Entry 1UNN (X-ray diffraction, 1.90 A resolution); this record covers chains A and D of the 4 polymer chains in the assembly.

== Chain A ==
Name: DNA polymerase III beta subunit
Source organism: Escherichia coli
Notes: EC 2.7.7.7
Reference sequence: P00583 (DP3B_ECOLI); numbering as in UniProt (aligned over 1-366)
Amino-acid sequence (366 residues; each row starts with the number of its first residue):
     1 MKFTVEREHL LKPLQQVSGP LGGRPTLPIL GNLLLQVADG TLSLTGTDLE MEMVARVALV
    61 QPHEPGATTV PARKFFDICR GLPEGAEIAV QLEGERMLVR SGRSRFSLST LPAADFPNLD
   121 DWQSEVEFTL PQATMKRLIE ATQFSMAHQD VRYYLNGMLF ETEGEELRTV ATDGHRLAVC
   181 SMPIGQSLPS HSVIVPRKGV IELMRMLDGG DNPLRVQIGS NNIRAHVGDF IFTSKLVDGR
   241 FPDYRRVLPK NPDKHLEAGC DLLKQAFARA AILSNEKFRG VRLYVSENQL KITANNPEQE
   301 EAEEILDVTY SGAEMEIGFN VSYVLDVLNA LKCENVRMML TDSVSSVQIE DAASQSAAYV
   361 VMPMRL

== Chain D ==
Name: DNA polymerase IV
Source organism: Escherichia coli
Notes: EC 2.7.7.7; fragment: little finger, residues 243-351
Reference sequence: Q47155 (DPO4_ECOLI); residue numbers follow UniProt; this construct covers 243-351
Amino-acid sequence (115 residues; numbered 237 to 351; the number before each row is that of its first residue):
   237 HHHHHHVGVE RTMAEDIHHW SECEAIIERL YPELERRLAK VKPDLLIARQ GVKLKFDDFQ
   297 QTTQEHVWPR LNKADLIATA RKTWDERRGG RGVRLVGLHV TLLDPQMERQ LVLGL
Unresolved in the structure: 237-239
Swiss-Prot annotation at these positions:
  - natural variant: Ala-310 (A310S: In strain: ECOR 57B2, ECOR 59B2 and 2 more), Asp-321 (D321N: In strain: ECOR 35D)

== How chain A and chain D interact ==
Contacting residue pairs (62; chain A residue first):
  Arg-152(A) / Leu-351(D)
  Leu-155(A) / Leu-351(D)  hydrophobic
  Thr-172(A) / Leu-349(D)
  Thr-172(A) / Leu-351(D)
  Gly-174(A) / Val-348(D)
  Gly-174(A) / Leu-349(D)  hydrogen bond (backbone-backbone)
  Gly-174(A) / Leu-351(D)
  His-175(A) / Gln-346(D)
  His-175(A) / Leu-347(D)
  His-175(A) / Val-348(D)
  His-175(A) / Leu-349(D)
  Arg-176(A) / Leu-349(D)
  Val-247(A) / Leu-349(D)
  Val-247(A) / Leu-351(D)  hydrophobic
  Asn-275(A) / Gln-342(D)  hydrogen bond
  Phe-278(A) / Met-343(D)
  Phe-278(A) / Glu-344(D)
  Gly-280(A) / Met-343(D)
  Val-281(A) / Met-343(D)
  Arg-282(A) / His-240(D)
  Arg-282(A) / Asp-340(D)  salt bridge
  Arg-282(A) / Pro-341(D)  hydrogen bond (side chain-backbone)
  Arg-282(A) / Met-343(D)
  Tyr-284(A) / His-240(D)  hydrogen bond
  Tyr-284(A) / Asp-340(D)
  Lys-291(A) / Arg-285(D)
  Asn-295(A) / Leu-339(D)
  Asn-295(A) / Asp-340(D)  hydrogen bond (side chain-backbone)
  Asn-295(A) / Gln-342(D)  hydrogen bond (backbone-side chain)
  Asn-296(A) / Gln-342(D)
  Pro-297(A) / Gln-342(D)
  Gln-299(A) / Lys-278(D)
  Gln-299(A) / Asp-280(D)
  Gln-299(A) / Leu-282(D)
  Gln-299(A) / Leu-339(D)
  Glu-301(A) / Ile-283(D)
  Glu-301(A) / Ala-284(D)
  Glu-301(A) / Val-303(D)
  Glu-301(A) / Trp-304(D)
  Glu-301(A) / Leu-339(D)
  Glu-303(A) / Arg-285(D)  salt bridge
  Glu-303(A) / Val-303(D)
  Glu-316(A) / His-240(D)  salt bridge
  Gly-318(A) / Met-343(D)
  Asn-320(A) / Gln-346(D)
  Tyr-323(A) / Gln-346(D)
  Val-344(A) / Leu-347(D)
  Val-360(A) / Leu-349(D)  hydrophobic
  Met-362(A) / Gln-346(D)
  Met-362(A) / Leu-347(D)
  Met-362(A) / Val-348(D)
  Met-362(A) / Leu-349(D)  hydrophobic
  Pro-363(A) / Gln-346(D)
  Pro-363(A) / Leu-347(D)  hydrogen bond (backbone-backbone)
  Met-364(A) / Met-343(D)
  Met-364(A) / Glu-344(D)
  Met-364(A) / Arg-345(D)
  Met-364(A) / Gln-346(D)
  Arg-365(A) / Met-343(D)
  Arg-365(A) / Arg-345(D)  hydrogen bond (backbone-backbone)
  Arg-365(A) / Leu-347(D)
  Leu-366(A) / Met-343(D)  hydrophobic
Interface residues without a listed pair, chain A (34 interface residues in all): Leu-177, Pro-242, Ser-346
Interface residues without a listed pair, chain D (22 interface residues in all): Gly-350
The authors on this interface:
  - residue pairs: Gly-280(A)/Met-343(D), Gly-318(A)/Met-343(D), Asn-320(A)/Gln-346(D), Tyr-323(A)/Gln-346(D), Val-344(A)/Leu-347(D) (hydrophobic contact), Arg-365(A)/Leu-347(D) (hydrophobic contact)
  - interface residues, chain A: Thr-172(A), Leu-177(A), Val-247(A), Val-360(A), Pro-363(A)
  - interface residues, chain D: Met-343(D), Leu-349(D)

== Summary ==
The interface between chain A and chain D involves 34 residues on one side and 22 on the other; the contacts
include 8 hydrogen bonds and 3 salt bridges. Polar pairs include Arg-282(A)/Asp-340(D), Glu-303(A)/Arg-285(D)
and Glu-316(A)/His-240(D). The paper describes contacts between Gly-280(A) and Met-343(D), Gly-318(A) and
Met-343(D) and Asn-320(A) and Gln-346(D) among others; hydrophobic contacts between Val-344(A) and Leu-347(D)
and Arg-365(A) and Leu-347(D). From the paper: interface residues Thr-172(A), Leu-177(A) and Met-343(D) among
others.
Here chain A is DNA polymerase III beta subunit and chain D is DNA polymerase IV, both from Escherichia coli.
Entry 1UNN (Complex of beta-clamp processivity factor and little finger domain of PolIV) was determined by
X-ray diffraction.
